PDB entry 3TN0 | X-ray diffraction, 3.20 A resolution | chains A and B of the 4 polymer chains in the assembly

== Chain A ==
Protein: Antigen-presenting glycoprotein CD1d1
From: Mus musculus
Reference sequence: P11609 (CD1D1_MOUSE); residues 1-279 here correspond to UniProt positions 19-297 (UniProt number = residue number + 18)
Chain sequence (302 residues; row label = number of the first residue in the row):
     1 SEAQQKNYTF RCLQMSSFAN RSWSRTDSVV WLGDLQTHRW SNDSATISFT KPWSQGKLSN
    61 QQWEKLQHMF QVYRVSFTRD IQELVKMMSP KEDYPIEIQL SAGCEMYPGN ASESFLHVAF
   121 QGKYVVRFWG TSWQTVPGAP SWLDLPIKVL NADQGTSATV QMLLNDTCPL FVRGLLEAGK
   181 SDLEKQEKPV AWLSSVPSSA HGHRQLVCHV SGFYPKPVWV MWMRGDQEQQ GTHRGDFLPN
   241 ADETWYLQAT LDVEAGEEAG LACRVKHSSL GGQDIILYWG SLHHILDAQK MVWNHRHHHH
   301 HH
Not modelled in the structure: 1-6, 300-302
Differences from the reference sequence: expression tag (280-302)
Disulfide bonds: Cys-104/Cys-168, Cys-208/Cys-263
Glycans and other covalent adducts: N-acetylglucosamine (NAG) linked to Asn-20, Asn-42, Asn-165
Small-molecule neighbours: QUX (N-[(3S,4S,5R)-4,5-dihydroxy-1-[(2R,3R,4R,5R,6R)-3,4,5-trihydroxy-6-(hydroxymethyl)oxan-2-yl]nonadecan-3-yl]hexacosanamide): Phe-10, Cys-12, Gln-14, Ser-28, Val-30, His-38, Trp-40, Ile-47, Trp-63, Leu-66, Met-69, Phe-70, Val-72, Tyr-73, Ser-76, Phe-77, Asp-80, Ile-81, Leu-84, Ile-98, Leu-100, Ala-102, Gly-103, Leu-116, Val-118, Phe-120, Val-126, Trp-133, Trp-142, Leu-143, Leu-150, Asp-153, Gly-155, Thr-156, Thr-159, Val-160, Leu-163, Leu-164, Cys-168, Phe-171
Swiss-Prot annotation at these positions:
  - binding site (a D-galactosylceramide): Asp-80, Asp-153 to Thr-156
  - glycosylation (N-linked (GlcNAc...) asparagine): Asn-7, Asn-20, Asn-42, Asn-110, Asn-165
From the paper describing this entry:
  - binding site for QUX: Asp-80, Asp-153

== Chain B ==
Protein: Beta-2 microglobulin
From: Mus musculus
Reference sequence: Q91XJ8 (Q91XJ8_MOUSE); residues 1-99 here correspond to UniProt positions 21-119 (UniProt number = residue number + 20)
Chain sequence (99 residues; numbered 1 to 99; the number before each row is that of its first residue):
     1 IQKTPQIQVY SRHPPENGKP NILNCYVTQF HPPHIEIQML KNGKKIPKVE MSDMSFSKDW
    61 SFYILAHTEF TPTETDTYAC RVKHASMAEP KTVYWDRDM
Not modelled in the structure: 1
Disulfide bonds: Cys-25/Cys-80

== Interface between chain A and chain B ==
Residue-residue contacts (73):
  Leu-13(A) / Ser-55(B)
  Leu-13(A) / Phe-56(B)  hydrophobic
  Met-15(A) / Met-54(B)
  Met-15(A) / Phe-62(B)  hydrophobic
  Ser-17(A) / Pro-33(B)
  Val-29(A) / Asp-53(B)
  Val-29(A) / Met-54(B)
  Val-29(A) / Ser-55(B)
  Trp-31(A) / Ser-55(B)  hydrogen bond
  Gln-36(A) / Asp-53(B)  hydrogen bond
  Arg-39(A) / Asp-53(B)  salt bridge
  Glu-97(A) / Pro-32(B)
  Glu-97(A) / Pro-33(B)
  Gln-99(A) / His-31(B)
  Gln-99(A) / Phe-56(B)
  Gln-99(A) / Trp-60(B)  hydrogen bond (side chain-backbone)
  Gln-99(A) / Phe-62(B)
  His-117(A) / Trp-60(B)
  Ala-119(A) / Trp-60(B)  hydrophobic
  Gln-121(A) / His-31(B)
  Gly-122(A) / His-31(B)
  Gly-122(A) / Trp-60(B)
  Tyr-124(A) / Trp-60(B)
  Val-190(A) / Pro-14(B)  hydrophobic
  Trp-192(A) / Pro-14(B)  hydrophobic
  Trp-192(A) / Pro-15(B)
  Ser-194(A) / Asp-98(B)  hydrogen bond (side chain-backbone)
  Ser-195(A) / Asp-98(B)
  Val-196(A) / Asp-98(B)
  Val-196(A) / Met-99(B)  hydrophobic
  Gln-205(A) / Met-99(B)
  Val-207(A) / Asp-98(B)
  His-209(A) / Met-99(B)
  Ser-211(A) / Arg-12(B)  hydrogen bond (side chain-backbone)
  Gly-212(A) / Arg-12(B)
  Leu-238(A) / Gln-8(B)
  Leu-238(A) / Tyr-10(B)
  Leu-238(A) / Tyr-26(B)  hydrophobic
  Pro-239(A) / Tyr-10(B)  hydrogen bond (backbone-side chain)
  Pro-239(A) / Asn-24(B)
  Pro-239(A) / Tyr-26(B)  hydrophobic
  Pro-239(A) / Leu-65(B)
  Asn-240(A) / Tyr-10(B)
  Asn-240(A) / Arg-12(B)
  Asn-240(A) / Asn-24(B)
  Asn-240(A) / Leu-65(B)
  Ala-241(A) / Leu-65(B)
  Ala-241(A) / His-67(B)
  Asp-242(A) / Arg-12(B)  salt bridge
  Thr-244(A) / Arg-12(B)
  Tyr-246(A) / Tyr-10(B)  hydrophobic
  Gln-248(A) / Met-99(B)
  Lys-290(A) / Glu-16(B)
  Lys-290(A) / Asn-17(B)  hydrogen bond (backbone-backbone)
  Met-291(A) / Pro-15(B)
  Met-291(A) / Asn-17(B)
  Met-291(A) / Arg-97(B)
  Met-291(A) / Asp-98(B)
  Val-292(A) / Asn-17(B)  hydrogen bond (backbone-side chain)
  Val-292(A) / Glu-74(B)
  Val-292(A) / Arg-97(B)  hydrogen bond (backbone-side chain)
  Trp-293(A) / Glu-74(B)
  Trp-293(A) / Trp-95(B)
  Trp-293(A) / Asp-96(B)
  Trp-293(A) / Arg-97(B)
  Trp-293(A) / Asp-98(B)  hydrogen bond
  Asn-294(A) / Glu-74(B)  hydrogen bond (backbone-backbone)
  Asn-294(A) / Thr-75(B)
  His-295(A) / Asp-98(B)  salt bridge
  His-297(A) / Tyr-94(B)
  His-298(A) / Asp-96(B)
  His-299(A) / Asp-96(B)
  His-299(A) / Met-99(B)
Also at the interface, not in a pair above, chain A (45 interface residues in all): Gln-14, Leu-100, Ser-101, Arg-296
Also at the interface, not in a pair above, chain B (34 interface residues in all): Ser-11, His-13, Asp-59, Tyr-63, Thr-73, Thr-77

== Summary ==
Chain A and chain B form an interface of 45 and 34 residues respectively; the contacts include 11 hydrogen
bonds and 3 salt bridges. Polar contacts include Arg-39(A)/Asp-53(B), Asp-242(A)/Arg-12(B) and
His-295(A)/Asp-98(B). Bound to chain A: compound QUX. Covalently linked N-acetylglucosamine: at Asn-20(A),
Asn-42(A) and Asn-165(A). The paper reports a binding site for QUX at Asp-80(A) and Asp-153(A).
Chain A is Antigen-presenting glycoprotein CD1d1 and chain B is Beta-2 microglobulin, both from Mus musculus;
the structure, Structure of mouse Va14Vb8.2NKT TCR-mouse CD1d-a-C-Galactosylceramide complex, was determined
by X-ray diffraction.
